Entry 7EYU (X-ray diffraction, 2.05 A resolution); this record covers chains B and A.

== Chain B (and A) ==
Molecule: 2-oxoglutarate/Fe(II)-dependent dioxygenase SptF
From: Aspergillus sp
Notes: chain A of this document is another copy of the same molecule, construct and numbering; everything in this record applies to it too
UniProt: A0A6J4CX17 (A0A6J4CX17_9EURO); residues 4-285 here = UniProt positions 4-285
Sequence (296 residues; row label = number of the first residue in the row):
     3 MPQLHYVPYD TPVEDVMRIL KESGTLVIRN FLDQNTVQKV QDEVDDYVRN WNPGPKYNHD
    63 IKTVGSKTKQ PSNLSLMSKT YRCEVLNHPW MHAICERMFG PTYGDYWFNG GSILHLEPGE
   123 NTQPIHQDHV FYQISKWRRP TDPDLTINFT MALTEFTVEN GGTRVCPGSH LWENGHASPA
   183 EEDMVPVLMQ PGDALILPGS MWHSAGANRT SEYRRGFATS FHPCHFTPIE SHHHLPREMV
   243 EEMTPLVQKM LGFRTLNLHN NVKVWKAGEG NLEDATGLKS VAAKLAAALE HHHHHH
Not modelled in the structure: 3, 269-298 (chain A: 3, 61-67, 281-298)
Construct notes: initiating methionine (3); engineered mutation Thr65 (Asn in A0A6J4CX17); expression tag (286-298)
Metal / ion sites: Fe2+: His128, Asp130, His205 (together with N-oxalylglycine)
Ligand contacts:
  - Andiconin D (0CC): His61, Ile63, Thr65, Val66, Gln72, Asn111, Gly112, Gly113, Ser114, Leu116, Gln125, His128, Asp130, Val132, Phe133, Thr148, Asn150, Ala220, Ser222, Ile231
  - N-oxalylglycine (OGA): Gln72, Leu116, Gln125, His128, Asp130, Thr165, His205, Ala207, Arg216
What the authors report for this chain:
  - binding site for Andiconin D: Ser114, Thr148
  - mutagenesis - S114A, F133Y, T148S: unchanged catalytic activity on Andiconin D
  - mutagenesis - F133A (1000-fold), N150A: decreased catalytic activity on Andiconin D
  - mutagenesis - T148A: decreased expression
  - mutagenesis - I63A: abolished catalytic activity on Andiconin D

== How chain B and chain A interact ==
Pairs across the interface (71; chain B residue first):
  Trp53(B) with Glu271(A)
  Lys58(B) with Glu271(A)
  Tyr59(B) with Asn263(A); Val264(A); Lys265(A), hydrogen bond (side chain-backbone); Lys268(A), hydrogen bond; Glu271(A)
  Asn60(B) with Asn263(A)
  His61(B) with Asn262(A); Asn263(A); Val264(A)
  Asp62(B) with Asn262(A), hydrogen bond (backbone-backbone); Asn263(A), hydrogen bond
  Gln72(B) with Glu271(A)
  Ser74(B) with Gly270(A), hydrogen bond (side chain-backbone); Glu271(A), hydrogen bond
  Asn75(B) with Ala269(A); Gly270(A)
  Tyr105(B) with Trp139(A)
  Trp109(B) with Thr229(A)
  Phe133(B) with His227(A); Leu260(A); Asn262(A), hydrogen bond (backbone-side chain)
  Tyr134(B) with His227(A)
  Gln135(B) with Thr104(A)
  Ile136(B) with Ile136(A), hydrophobic
  Trp139(B) with Tyr105(A); Trp139(A); Leu147(A), hydrophobic
  Arg140(B) with Trp139(A)
  Asp144(B) with Trp139(A)
  Leu147(B) with Trp139(A), hydrophobic
  Cys226(B) with Thr229(A), hydrogen bond (backbone-side chain)
  His227(B) with Phe133(A); Tyr134(A); Phe228(A); Thr229(A), hydrogen bond (backbone-backbone)
  Phe228(B) with His227(A); Thr229(A), hydrogen bond (backbone-side chain)
  Thr229(B) with Trp109(A); Cys226(A), hydrogen bond (side chain-backbone); His227(A), hydrogen bond (backbone-backbone); Phe228(A), hydrogen bond (side chain-backbone); Thr229(A); Trp267(A)
  Pro230(B) with Val266(A); Trp267(A), hydrogen bond (backbone-backbone)
  Ile231(B) with Val264(A), hydrophobic; Lys265(A); Val266(A), hydrophobic; Trp267(A); Lys268(A), hydrogen bond (backbone-backbone)
  Glu232(B) with Lys268(A); Gly270(A)
  Ser233(B) with Trp267(A); Lys268(A), hydrogen bond (backbone-backbone)
  His235(B) with His235(A), hydrogen bond
  His236(B) with Leu274(A); Thr278(A)
  Leu260(B) with Phe133(A)
  Val266(B) with Pro230(A); Ile231(A)
  Trp267(B) with Thr229(A); Pro230(A), hydrogen bond (backbone-backbone); Ile231(A), hydrogen bond (backbone-backbone); Ser233(A); His235(A); Trp267(A), hydrophobic
  Lys268(B) with Ile231(A), hydrogen bond (backbone-backbone); Glu232(A); Ser233(A)
Interface residues without a listed pair, chain B (42 interface residues in all): Ile63, Thr104, Ser114, Val132, Pro145, Leu258, Asn262, Val264, Lys265
Interface residues without a listed pair, chain A (36 interface residues in all): Gln135, Arg140, Asp144, Pro145, His261, Ala277

== Summary ==
42 residues of chain B face 36 of chain A across their interface, with 20 hydrogen bonds. Among the polar
pairs are Tyr59(B)-Lys265(A), Tyr59(B)-Lys268(A) and Asp62(B)-Asn263(A). From the paper: a binding site for
Andiconin D at Ser114(B) and Thr148(B); F133A and N150A of chain B reduce catalytic activity on Andiconin D; 7
substitutions were tested in all.
Chain B and chain A are both 2-oxoglutarate/Fe(II)-dependent dioxygenase SptF (Aspergillus sp); the structure,
Fe(II)/(alpha)ketoglutarate-dependent dioxygenase SptF-N65T mutant with andiconin D, was determined by X-ray
diffraction, deposited together with 7EYR, 7EYS, 7EYT, 7EYW and 7FCB.
